PDB entry 8EYG | electron microscopy, 3.73 A resolution | chains B and C of the 5 polymer chains in the assembly

[Chain B (and C)]
Molecule: Spike glycoprotein
Organism: Severe acute respiratory syndrome coronavirus 2
Notes: chain C of this document is another copy of the same molecule, construct and numbering; everything in this record applies to it too
UniProtKB: P0DTC2 (SPIKE_SARS2); residue numbers follow UniProt; this construct covers 14-1149
Amino-acid sequence (1136 residues; row label = number of the first residue in the row):
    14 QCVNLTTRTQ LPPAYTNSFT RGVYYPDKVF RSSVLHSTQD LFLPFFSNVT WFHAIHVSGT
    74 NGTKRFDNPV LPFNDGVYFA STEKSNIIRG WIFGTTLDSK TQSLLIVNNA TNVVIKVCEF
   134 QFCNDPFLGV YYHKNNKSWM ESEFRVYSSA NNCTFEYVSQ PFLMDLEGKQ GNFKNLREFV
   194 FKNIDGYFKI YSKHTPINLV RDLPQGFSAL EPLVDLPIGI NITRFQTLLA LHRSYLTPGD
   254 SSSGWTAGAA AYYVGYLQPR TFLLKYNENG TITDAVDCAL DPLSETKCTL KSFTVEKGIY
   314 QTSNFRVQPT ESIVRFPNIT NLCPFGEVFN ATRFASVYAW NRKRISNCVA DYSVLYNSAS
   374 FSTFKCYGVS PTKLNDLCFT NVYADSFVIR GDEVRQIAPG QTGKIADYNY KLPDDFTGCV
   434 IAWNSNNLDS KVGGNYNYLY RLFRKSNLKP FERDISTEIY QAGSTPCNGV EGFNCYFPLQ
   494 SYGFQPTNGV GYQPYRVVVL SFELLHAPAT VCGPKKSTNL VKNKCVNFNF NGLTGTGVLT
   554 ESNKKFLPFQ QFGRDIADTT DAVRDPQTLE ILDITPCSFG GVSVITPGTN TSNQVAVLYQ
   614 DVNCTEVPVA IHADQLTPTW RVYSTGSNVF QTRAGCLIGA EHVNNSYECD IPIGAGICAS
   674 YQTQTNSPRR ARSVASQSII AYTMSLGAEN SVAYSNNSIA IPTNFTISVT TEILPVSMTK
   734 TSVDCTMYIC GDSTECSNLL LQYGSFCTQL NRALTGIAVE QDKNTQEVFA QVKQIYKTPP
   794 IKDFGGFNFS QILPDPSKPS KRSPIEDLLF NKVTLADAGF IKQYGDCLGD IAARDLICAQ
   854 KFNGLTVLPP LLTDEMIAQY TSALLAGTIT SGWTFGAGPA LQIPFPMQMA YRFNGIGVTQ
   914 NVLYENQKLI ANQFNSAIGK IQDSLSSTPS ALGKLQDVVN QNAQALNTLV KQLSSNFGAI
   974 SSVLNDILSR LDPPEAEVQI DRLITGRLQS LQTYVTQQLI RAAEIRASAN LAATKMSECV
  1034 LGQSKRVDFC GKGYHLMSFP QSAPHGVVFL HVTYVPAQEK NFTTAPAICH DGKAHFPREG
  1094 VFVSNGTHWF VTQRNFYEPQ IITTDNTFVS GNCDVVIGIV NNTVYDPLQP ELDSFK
Disordered / not traced: 71-75, 624-629, 676-689, 829-851 (chain C: 71-75, 618-640, 677-688, 828-850, 941-943, 1147-1149)
Sequence notes: conflict Pro817 (Phe in P0DTC2), Pro892 (Ala in P0DTC2), Pro899 (Ala in P0DTC2), Pro942 (Ala in P0DTC2), Pro986 (Lys in P0DTC2), Pro987 (Val in P0DTC2)
Disulfides: Cys391-Cys525
Covalently attached groups: N-acetylglucosamine (NAG) linked to Asn282, Asn331, Asn343, Asn603, Asn616, Asn657, Asn709, Asn717, Asn801, Asn1074, Asn1098, Asn1134
Curated features (UniProtKB/Swiss-Prot):
  - region: Asn280 to Cys301 (Putative superantigen), Arg403 to Asp405 (Integrin-binding motif), Asn448 to Phe456 (Immunodominant HLA epitope recognized by the CD8+), Pro681 to Ala684 (Putative superantigen), Ser816 to Tyr837 (Fusion peptide 1), Lys835 to Phe855 (Fusion peptide 2)
  - site (Cleavage): Arg685, Ser686, Arg815, Ser816
  - glycosylation: Asn17 (N-linked (GlcNAc...) (complex) asparagine), Asn61 (N-linked (GlcNAc...) (hybrid) asparagine), Asn74 (N-linked (GlcNAc...) (complex) asparagine), Asn122 (N-linked (GlcNAc...) (hybrid) asparagine), Asn149 (N-linked (GlcNAc...) (complex) asparagine), Asn165 (N-linked (GlcNAc...) (complex) asparagine), Asn234 (N-linked (GlcNAc...) (high mannose) asparagine), Asn282 (N-linked (GlcNAc...) (complex) asparagine), Thr323 (O-linked (GalNAc) threonine), Ser325 (O-linked (HexNAc...) serine), Asn331 (N-linked (GlcNAc...) (complex) asparagine), Asn343 (N-linked (GlcNAc...) (complex) asparagine), Asn603 (N-linked (GlcNAc...) (hybrid) asparagine), Asn616 (N-linked (GlcNAc...) (complex) asparagine), Asn657 (N-linked (GlcNAc...) (complex) asparagine), Thr676 (O-linked (GlcNAc...) threonine), Thr678 (O-linked (GlcNAc...) threonine), Asn709 (N-linked (GlcNAc...) (high mannose) asparagine), Asn717 (N-linked (GlcNAc...) (hybrid) asparagine), Asn801 (N-linked (GlcNAc...) (hybrid) asparagine) and 3 more in UniProt
  - natural variant: Leu18 (L18F: In strain: Beta/B.1.351, Gamma/P.1 and 1 more), Thr19 (T19I: In strain: Omicron/BQ.1.1, Omicron/XBB.1.5 and 1 more; T19R: In strain: Delta/B.1.617.2, Omicron/BA.2 and 4 more), Thr20 (T20N: In strain: Gamma/P.1), Leu24 to Ala27 (sequence variant, change not given here; In strain: Omicron/BA.2, Omicron/BA.2.12.1 and 6 more), Pro26 (P26S: In strain: Gamma/P.1), Gln52 (Q52H: In strain: Omicron/EG.5.1), Ala67 (A67V: In strain: Eta/B.1.525, Omicron/BA.1), His69 to Val70 (deletion: In strain: Alpha/B.1.1.7, Eta/B.1.525 and 5 more), Gly75 (G75V: In strain: Lambda/C.37), Thr76 (T76I: In strain: Lambda/C.37), Asp80 (D80A: In strain: Beta/B.1.351), Val83 (V83A: In strain: Omicron/XBB.1.5, Omicron/EG.5.1), 79 further natural variant entries in UniProt
  - mutagenesis: His69 to Val70 (Increased incorporation of cleaved spike into virions), Asn121 (N121Q: Partial loss of biliverdin affinity), Arg190 (R190K: Partial loss of biliverdin affinity), Asn234 (N234Q: Increased resistance to neutralizing antibodies), Asn331 (N331Q: Reduced viral infectivity), Asn343 (N343Q: Reduced viral infectivity), Leu452 (L452R: Increased resistance to neutralizing antibodies. Decreases HLA binding to NF9 epitope. Increased binding affinity to human ACE2), Tyr453 (Y453F: Decreased HLA binding to NF9 epitope. Increased binding affinity to human ACE2), Ala475 (A475V: Increased resistance to neutralizing antibodies), Val483 (V483A: Increased resistance to neutralizing antibodies), Glu484 (E484D: Increased replication in human TMEM106B overexpressing cells), Phe490 (F490L: Increased resistance to neutralizing antibodies and human covalescent sera neutralization), 14 further mutagenesis entries in UniProt

[Interface between chain B and chain C]
Contacting residue pairs (171; chain B residue first):
  Gln314(B) - Thr768(C)  hydrogen bond
  Asn317(B) - Asp737(C)  hydrogen bond
  Asn317(B) - Met740(C)
  Arg319(B) - Thr739(C)
  Arg319(B) - Met740(C)  hydrogen bond
  Arg319(B) - Asp745(C)  salt bridge
  Arg355(B) - Tyr200(C)  hydrogen bond
  Arg357(B) - Tyr200(C)
  Arg357(B) - Asp228(C)  salt bridge
  Arg357(B) - Leu229(C)
  Arg357(B) - Pro230(C)
  Tyr380(B) - Arg983(C)  hydrogen bond (backbone-side chain)
  Tyr380(B) - Leu984(C)  hydrophobic
  Gly381(B) - Ile973(C)
  Gly381(B) - Leu984(C)
  Val382(B) - Ile973(C)
  Val382(B) - Asp979(C)
  Val382(B) - Ser982(C)
  Val382(B) - Arg983(C)
  Val382(B) - Leu984(C)
  Ser383(B) - Asp979(C)  hydrogen bond (side chain-backbone)
  Ser383(B) - Ile980(C)
  Ser383(B) - Leu981(C)  hydrogen bond (side chain-backbone)
  Ser383(B) - Ser982(C)  hydrogen bond (side chain-backbone)
  Ser383(B) - Arg983(C)  hydrogen bond (backbone-backbone)
  Ser383(B) - Leu984(C)  hydrogen bond (backbone-backbone)
  Pro384(B) - Ile980(C)
  Pro384(B) - Leu981(C)
  Pro384(B) - Ser982(C)
  Pro384(B) - Arg983(C)
  Pro384(B) - Leu984(C)
  Pro384(B) - Asp985(C)
  Pro384(B) - Pro986(C)
  Pro384(B) - Ala989(C)
  Thr385(B) - Leu981(C)
  Thr385(B) - Ser982(C)  hydrogen bond (backbone-backbone)
  Thr385(B) - Arg983(C)
  Thr385(B) - Leu984(C)
  Lys386(B) - Ser982(C)  hydrogen bond (backbone-backbone)
  Lys386(B) - Arg983(C)
  Leu387(B) - Arg983(C)
  Leu390(B) - Ser982(C)
  Tyr396(B) - Tyr200(C)  hydrogen bond
  Thr430(B) - Arg983(C)
  Phe464(B) - Asp198(C)
  Phe464(B) - Gly199(C)  hydrogen bond (backbone-backbone)
  Arg466(B) - Gly232(C)
  Arg466(B) - Ile233(C)  hydrogen bond (backbone-backbone)
  Phe515(B) - Arg983(C)
  Leu518(B) - Asp40(C)
  Thr547(B) - Asn978(C)  hydrogen bond (backbone-side chain)
  Gly548(B) - Asn978(C)
  Thr549(B) - Asp745(C)
  Lys557(B) - Phe43(C)
  Phe559(B) - Phe43(C)  hydrophobic
  Leu560(B) - Phe43(C)  hydrophobic
  Phe562(B) - Lys41(C)
  Phe562(B) - Glu224(C)
  Phe562(B) - Pro225(C)
  Gln563(B) - Lys41(C)  hydrogen bond (side chain-backbone)
  Phe565(B) - Val42(C)  hydrophobic
  Phe565(B) - Phe43(C)
  Gly566(B) - Phe43(C)
  Arg567(B) - Val42(C)
  Arg567(B) - Phe43(C)  hydrogen bond (backbone-backbone)
  Ala570(B) - Val976(C)
  Asp571(B) - Val976(C)
  Pro589(B) - Phe855(C)  hydrophobic
  Phe592(B) - Lys854(C)
  Phe592(B) - Gly857(C)
  Gln613(B) - Leu861(C)
  Arg646(B) - Thr866(C)
  Ala647(B) - Pro862(C)  hydrophobic
  Pro665(B) - Leu864(C)  hydrophobic
  Ile666(B) - Leu864(C)
  Gly667(B) - Pro863(C)
  Ala668(B) - Pro862(C)
  Ala668(B) - Pro863(C)  hydrogen bond (backbone-backbone)
  Ala668(B) - Leu864(C)
  Gly669(B) - Leu864(C)  hydrogen bond (backbone-backbone)
  Gly669(B) - Met869(C)
  Met697(B) - Leu864(C)  hydrophobic
  Met697(B) - Met869(C)
  Leu699(B) - Ile788(C)
  Leu699(B) - Met869(C)
  Leu699(B) - Gln872(C)
  Leu699(B) - Tyr873(C)  hydrophobic
  Gly700(B) - Lys786(C)
  Gly700(B) - Ile788(C)
  Ala701(B) - Gln787(C)
  Ala701(B) - Ile788(C)  hydrogen bond (backbone-backbone)
  Glu702(B) - Ile788(C)
  Glu702(B) - Lys790(C)
  Asn703(B) - Gln787(C)  hydrogen bond
  Asn703(B) - Ile788(C)  hydrogen bond (backbone-backbone)
  Asn703(B) - Tyr789(C)
  Asn703(B) - Lys790(C)
  Ser704(B) - Lys790(C)
  Val705(B) - Thr883(C)
  Val705(B) - Gln895(C)
  Ala706(B) - Gln895(C)  hydrogen bond (backbone-side chain)
  Tyr707(B) - Pro792(C)  hydrophobic
  Tyr707(B) - Asp796(C)
  Tyr707(B) - Phe797(C)
  Tyr707(B) - Ile896(C)
  Tyr707(B) - Pro897(C)  hydrophobic
  Tyr707(B) - Phe898(C)  hydrogen bond (side chain-backbone)
  Ser708(B) - Pro897(C)
  Asn709(B) - Asp796(C)  hydrogen bond
  Asn709(B) - Pro897(C)
  Asn710(B) - Pro897(C)
  Ser711(B) - Gln895(C)  hydrogen bond
  Ser711(B) - Ile896(C)
  Ser711(B) - Pro897(C)
  Ile712(B) - Gln895(C)
  Ala713(B) - Leu894(C)
  Ala713(B) - Gln895(C)  hydrogen bond (backbone-backbone)
  Ile714(B) - Leu894(C)
  Pro715(B) - Leu894(C)
  Gln957(B) - Arg765(C)
  Thr961(B) - Gln762(C)
  Gln965(B) - Gly757(C)
  Gln965(B) - Ser758(C)  hydrogen bond
  Ser968(B) - Gln755(C)
  Ser968(B) - Gly757(C)
  Asn969(B) - Gln755(C)
  Phe970(B) - Gln755(C)  hydrogen bond (backbone-backbone)
  Phe970(B) - Tyr756(C)
  Phe970(B) - Phe759(C)  hydrophobic
  Arg995(B) - Asp994(C)  salt bridge
  Gln1002(B) - Phe759(C)
  Gln1002(B) - Gln1002(C)  hydrogen bond
  Gln1002(B) - Gln1005(C)  hydrogen bond
  Ser1003(B) - Phe759(C)
  Thr1009(B) - Thr1009(C)
  Gln1010(B) - Leu1012(C)
  Ile1013(B) - Ile1013(C)  hydrophobic
  Glu1017(B) - Arg1019(C)  salt bridge
  Arg1039(B) - Thr1027(C)
  Arg1039(B) - Glu1031(C)  salt bridge
  Arg1039(B) - Arg1039(C)
  Val1040(B) - Ser1030(C)
  Val1040(B) - Glu1031(C)
  Val1040(B) - Leu1034(C)
  Asp1041(B) - Gln784(C)
  Asp1041(B) - Ser1030(C)
  Gly1046(B) - Ala890(C)
  Tyr1047(B) - Trp886(C)
  Pro1069(B) - Ala890(C)
  Pro1069(B) - Pro892(C)
  Glu1072(B) - Pro892(C)
  Glu1072(B) - Leu894(C)
  Asn1074(B) - Gln895(C)  hydrogen bond
  Thr1077(B) - Met900(C)  hydrogen bond
  Pro1079(B) - Tyr917(C)  hydrophobic
  Phe1089(B) - Tyr917(C)  hydrophobic
  Pro1090(B) - Gln913(C)  hydrogen bond (backbone-side chain)
  Gly1093(B) - Tyr904(C)
  Val1094(B) - Met900(C)  hydrophobic
  Val1094(B) - Tyr904(C)
  Arg1107(B) - Tyr904(C)
  Arg1107(B) - Asn907(C)
  Ser1123(B) - Asn914(C)  hydrogen bond
  Ser1123(B) - Glu1111(C)
  Val1128(B) - Tyr917(C)
  Val1128(B) - Glu918(C)
  Val1129(B) - Tyr917(C)  hydrophobic
  Ile1130(B) - Gln920(C)
  Leu1141(B) - Leu1141(C)  hydrophobic
  Leu1141(B) - Glu1144(C)
  Leu1145(B) - Glu1144(C)
Also at the interface, not in a pair above, chain B (111 interface residues in all): Ile468, Leu517, Lys558, Asp568, Ile569, Cys590, Asp614, Cys662, Ile670, Gly971, Gly999, Thr1006, Phe1042, Val1068, Arg1091, Phe1121
Also at the interface, not in a pair above, chain C (105 interface residues in all): Arg44, Lys113, Asn282, Glu773, Ala852, Asn856, Leu858, Val860, Leu865, Thr887, Gly891, Ala893, Glu988, Glu990, Gly1035

[Overview]
111 residues of chain B and 105 residues of chain C are in contact; the contacts include 36 hydrogen bonds and
5 salt bridges. Polar pairs include Arg319(B)-Asp745(C), Arg357(B)-Asp228(C) and Arg995(B)-Asp994(C).
Chain B and chain C are both Spike glycoprotein (Severe acute respiratory syndrome coronavirus 2); the
structure, SARS-CoV-2 spike protein complexed with two nanobodies, was determined by electron microscopy.
